Entry 2IT0 (X-ray diffraction, 2.60 A resolution); this record covers chains E and A of the 6 polymer chains in the assembly.

== Chain E ==
Molecule: mbtA/mbtB operator strand 1
Sequence (33 nucleotides; numbered 1 to 33; the number before each row is that of its first residue):
     1 CCCTGTTAGC ACAGGCTGCC CTAATTTTAG TGG

== Chain A ==
Name: Iron-dependent repressor ideR
Organism: Mycobacterium tuberculosis
UniProtKB: P0A672 (IDER_MYCTU); numbering as in UniProt (aligned over 1-140)
Amino-acid sequence (157 residues; each row starts with the number of its first residue):
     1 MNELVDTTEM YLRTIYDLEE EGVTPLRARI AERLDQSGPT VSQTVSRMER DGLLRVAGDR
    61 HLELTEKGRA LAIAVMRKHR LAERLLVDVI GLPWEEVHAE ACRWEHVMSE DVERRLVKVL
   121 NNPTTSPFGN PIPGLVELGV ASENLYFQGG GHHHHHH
Disordered / not traced: 1-2, 148-157
Construct notes: expression tag (141-157)

== How chain E and chain A interact ==
Pairs across the interface (10; chain E residue first):
  DG9(E) with Leu26(A), phosphate contact; Ala28(A), phosphate contact; Arg29(A), salt bridge to the phosphate
  DC10(E) with Leu26(A), phosphate contact; Arg27(A), phosphate contact; Ala28(A), hydrogen bond to the phosphate; Arg60(A), sugar contact
  DA11(E) with Arg27(A), salt bridge to the phosphate; Ser42(A), hydrogen bond to the phosphate
  DC12(E) with Pro39(A), base contact
Other interface residues (no listed pair), chain E (5 interface residues in all): DA13

== In short ==
The interface between chain E and chain A involves 5 residues on one side and 7 on the other, with 2 hydrogen
bonds and 2 salt bridges. Polar contacts include DC10(E)-Ala28(A), DA11(E)-Ser42(A) and DG9(E)-Arg29(A).
Chain E is mbtA/mbtB operator strand 1 and chain A is Iron-dependent repressor ideR (Mycobacterium
tuberculosis); the structure, Crystal structure of a two-domain IdeR-DNA complex crystal form II, was
determined by X-ray diffraction together with 2ISY from the same study.
